6XWG - chains B and C of the 4 polymer chains in the assembly; structure by X-ray diffraction, 2.40 A resolution.

Chain B:
Molecule: RARb2 DR5 Response Element, 3'-5' strand
Sequence (21 nucleotides; each row starts with the number of its first residue):
     1 AGTGAACTTT CGGTGAACCC T

Chain C:
Molecule: Retinoic acid receptor RXR-alpha
Source organism: Homo sapiens
Reference sequence: P19793 (RXRA_HUMAN), isoform P19793-2; residues 130-212 here correspond to UniProt positions 33-115 (UniProt number = residue number - 97)
Sequence (87 residues; row label = number of the first residue in the row):
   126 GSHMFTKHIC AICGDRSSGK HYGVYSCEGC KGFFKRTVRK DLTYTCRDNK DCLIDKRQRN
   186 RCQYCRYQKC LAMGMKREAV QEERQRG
Disordered / not traced: 126-131, 211-212
Construct notes: expression tag (126-129)
Metal / ion sites: Zn2+ site 1: Cys135, Cys138, Cys152, Cys155; Zn2+ site 2: Cys171, Cys177, Cys187, Cys190
What the authors report for this chain:
  - binding site for RARb2 DR5 Response Element, 5'-3' strand: Lys156, Arg172

Interface between chain B and chain C:
Pairs across the interface (12):
  DT14(B) - Phe158(C)  phosphate contact
  DT14(B) - Arg161(C)  salt bridge to the phosphate
  DT14(B) - Asn185(C)  hydrogen bond to the phosphate
  DT14(B) - Gln188(C)  hydrogen bond to the phosphate
  DG15(B) - Glu153(C)  sugar contact
  DG15(B) - Gly154(C)  phosphate contact
  DG15(B) - Arg161(C)  hydrogen bond to the base
  DG15(B) - Arg184(C)  salt bridge to the phosphate
  DG15(B) - Asn185(C)  hydrogen bond to the phosphate
  DG15(B) - Arg191(C)  salt bridge to the phosphate
  DA16(B) - Glu153(C)  base contact
  DA17(B) - Glu153(C)  hydrogen bond to the base
Also at the interface, not in a pair above, chain B (5 interface residues in all): DG13
Also at the interface, not in a pair above, chain C (9 interface residues in all): Asp140

Summary:
5 residues of chain B face 9 of chain C across their interface; the contacts include 5 hydrogen bonds and 3
salt bridges. Among the polar pairs are DG15(B)-Arg161(C), DA17(B)-Glu153(C) and DT14(B)-Asn185(C). The paper
reports a binding site for RARb2 DR5 Response Element, 5'-3' strand at Lys156(C) and Arg172(C).
Here chain B is RARb2 DR5 Response Element, 3'-5' strand and chain C is Retinoic acid receptor RXR-alpha (Homo
sapiens). Entry 6XWG (Crystal Structure of the Human RXR/RAR DNA-Binding Domain Heterodimer Bound to the Human
RARb2 DR5 Response ...) was determined by X-ray diffraction together with 6XWH from the same study.
